PDB entry 9EUF | electron microscopy, 7.30 A resolution (low resolution: residue-level contacts below are approximate; hydrogen-bond / salt-bridge calls are withheld) | chains F and M of the 63 polymer chains in the assembly

# Chain F
Protein: Baseplate component
Organism: Staphylococcus phage 812
UniProt: A0A0U1UXD6 (A0A0U1UXD6_9CAUD); residue numbers follow UniProt; this construct covers 1-174
Chain sequence (174 residues; row label = number of the first residue in the row):
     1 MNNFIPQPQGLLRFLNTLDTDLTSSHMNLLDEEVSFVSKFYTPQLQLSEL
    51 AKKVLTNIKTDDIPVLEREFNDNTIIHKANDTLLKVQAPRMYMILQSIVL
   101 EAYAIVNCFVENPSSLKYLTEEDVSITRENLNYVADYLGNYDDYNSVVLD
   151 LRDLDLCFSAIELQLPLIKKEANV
Disordered / not traced: 1, 18-34, 173-174

# Chain M
Protein: Putative baseplate component
Organism: Staphylococcus phage 812
UniProt: A0A0U1X2L4 (A0A0U1X2L4_9CAUD); residues 1-263 here = UniProt positions 1-263
Chain sequence (263 residues; numbered 1 to 263; the number before each row is that of its first residue):
     1 MPQSDGISNLHRIALRFPKEGGGYDMYRFKVNPENYTIDSPQRTTAIKTK
    51 SDIVIEDYGKDIEVINFTGTTGFRPVREADGLKTGKQKMEELQSRVSEYA
   101 MQGGSGNVSGSYLQFFNFTDDSYYKVHLAPQGLKITRSKDEPLLFRYEIT
   151 LVVIGSLTEADRSAVTTEEFGNVKPNASQRVDEGIKELDKNARKTRDRNN
   201 QEISRRENTIPKSTGDNTNEGNRLKQSFPSSSIYNPRQSTNGLKGNIDNM
   251 ALIIGYGDGGVSS
Disordered / not traced: 1, 210-232, 263

# Chain F / chain M interface
Pairs across the interface - 54 pairs, chain F then chain M:
  Asn-2(F) / Tyr-256(M)
  Phe-4(F) / Glu-202(M)
  Phe-4(F) / Ile-203(M)
  Phe-4(F) / Arg-206(M)
  Ile-5(F) / Asn-199(M)
  Ile-5(F) / Glu-202(M)
  Ile-5(F) / Tyr-256(M)
  Ile-5(F) / Val-261(M)
  Gln-7(F) / Tyr-256(M)
  Gln-7(F) / Gly-257(M)
  Pro-8(F) / Gly-257(M)
  Pro-8(F) / Asp-258(M)
  Leu-11(F) / Gly-255(M)
  Leu-66(F) / Asp-258(M)
  Arg-68(F) / Asp-258(M)
  Phe-70(F) / Asn-191(M)
  Phe-70(F) / Asp-258(M)
  Asn-71(F) / Asp-258(M)
  Asn-73(F) / Glu-187(M)
  Thr-74(F) / Ile-253(M)
  Thr-74(F) / Ile-254(M)
  Ile-75(F) / Ile-253(M)
  Ile-76(F) / Ile-254(M)
  Tyr-103(F) / Tyr-256(M)
  Ile-105(F) / Met-250(M)
  Val-106(F) / Met-250(M)
  Val-106(F) / Ala-251(M)
  Asn-107(F) / Tyr-256(M)
  Phe-109(F) / Leu-243(M)
  Phe-109(F) / Ile-247(M)
  Val-110(F) / Val-261(M)
  Glu-111(F) / Ile-203(M)
  Glu-111(F) / Tyr-256(M)
  Asp-150(F) / Ile-253(M)
  Asp-153(F) / Arg-180(M)
  Asp-153(F) / Asn-249(M)
  Leu-154(F) / Ile-253(M)
  Leu-154(F) / Ile-254(M)
  Leu-156(F) / Arg-180(M)
  Cys-157(F) / Asn-246(M)
  Cys-157(F) / Met-250(M)
  Phe-158(F) / Met-250(M)
  Ala-160(F) / Tyr-234(M)
  Ala-160(F) / Pro-236(M)
  Leu-163(F) / Pro-236(M)
  Leu-163(F) / Arg-237(M)
  Gln-164(F) / Pro-236(M)
  Gln-164(F) / Ser-239(M)
  Gln-164(F) / Thr-240(M)
  Gln-164(F) / Gly-242(M)
  Leu-167(F) / Ser-239(M)
  Leu-167(F) / Thr-240(M)
  Ile-168(F) / Thr-240(M)
  Ile-168(F) / Leu-243(M)
Also at the interface, not in a pair above, chain F (37 interface residues in all): Asn-3, Glu-69, Val-99, Ala-102, Ile-161
Also at the interface, not in a pair above, chain M (32 interface residues in all): Leu-188, Asn-235, Gln-238, Asn-241, Lys-244, Leu-252

# Overview
37 residues of chain F face 32 of chain M across their interface.
Here chain F is Baseplate component and chain M is Putative baseplate component, both from Staphylococcus
phage 812. Entry 9EUF (Cryo-EM structure of Staphylococcus aureus bacteriophage phi812 baseplate in the
pre-contraction state - complete) was determined by electron microscopy.
